1W6R - chain A; structure by X-ray diffraction, 2.05 A resolution.

# Chain A
Protein: Acetylcholinesterase
Organism: Torpedo californica
Notes: EC 3.1.1.7
UniProt: P04058 (ACES_TORCA); residues 1-543 here correspond to UniProt positions 22-564 (UniProt number = residue number + 21)
Chain sequence (543 residues; row label = number of the first residue in the row):
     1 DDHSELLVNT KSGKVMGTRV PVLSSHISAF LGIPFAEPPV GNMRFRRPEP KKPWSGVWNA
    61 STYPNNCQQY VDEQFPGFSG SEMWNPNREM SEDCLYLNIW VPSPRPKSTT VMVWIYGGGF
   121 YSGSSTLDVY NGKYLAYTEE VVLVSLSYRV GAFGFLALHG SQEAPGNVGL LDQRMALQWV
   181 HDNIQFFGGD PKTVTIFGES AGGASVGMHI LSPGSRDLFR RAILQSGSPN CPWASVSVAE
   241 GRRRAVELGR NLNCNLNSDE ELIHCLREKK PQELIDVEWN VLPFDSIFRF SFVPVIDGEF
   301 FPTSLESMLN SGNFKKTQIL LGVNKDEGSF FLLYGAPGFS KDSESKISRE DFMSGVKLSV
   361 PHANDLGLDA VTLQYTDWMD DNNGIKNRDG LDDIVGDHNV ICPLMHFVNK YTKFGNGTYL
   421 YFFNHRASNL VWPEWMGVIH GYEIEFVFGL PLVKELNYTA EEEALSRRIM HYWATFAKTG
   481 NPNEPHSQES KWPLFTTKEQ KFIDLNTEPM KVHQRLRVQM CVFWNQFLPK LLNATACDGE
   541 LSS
Disordered / not traced: 1-3, 486-489, 536-543
Disulfide bonds: Cys67-Cys94, Cys254-Cys265, Cys402-Cys521
Covalent attachments: N-acetylglucosamine (NAG) linked to Asn59, Asn416
Ion coordination: Mg2+: Asp326, Asp392
Small-molecule neighbours: (-)-galanthamine (GNT): Asp72, Trp84, Gly117, Gly118, Gly119, Tyr121, Tyr130, Glu199, Ser200, Trp233, Phe288, Phe290, Phe330, Phe331, Tyr334, His440, Gly441
Curated features (UniProtKB/Swiss-Prot):
  - active site: Ser200 (Acyl-ester intermediate), Glu327 (Charge relay system), His440 (Charge relay system)
  - lipidation: Ser543 (GPI-anchor amidated serine)
  - glycosylation (N-linked (GlcNAc...) asparagine): Asn59, Asn416, Asn457, Asn533

# Overview
Chain A binds (-)-galanthamine. Covalently linked N-acetylglucosamine: at Asn59 and Asn416. Asp326 and Asp392
form the Mg2+ site. Curated annotation (UniProt) lists 3 active-site residues.
Chain A is Acetylcholinesterase (Torpedo californica); the structure, Complex of TcAChE with galanthamine
derivative, was determined by X-ray diffraction (same publication as 1W4L, 1W75 and 1W76).
